5XJE - chains A and B of the 3 polymer chains in the assembly; structure by X-ray diffraction, 2.40 A resolution.

Chain A (and B):
Name: Immunoglobulin gamma-1 heavy chain
Organism: Homo sapiens
Notes: chain B of this document is another copy of the same molecule, construct and numbering; everything in this record applies to it too
UniProtKB: P0DOX5 (IGG1_HUMAN); residues 225-447 here correspond to UniProt positions 227-449 (UniProt number = residue number + 2)
Amino-acid sequence (223 residues; each row starts with the number of its first residue):
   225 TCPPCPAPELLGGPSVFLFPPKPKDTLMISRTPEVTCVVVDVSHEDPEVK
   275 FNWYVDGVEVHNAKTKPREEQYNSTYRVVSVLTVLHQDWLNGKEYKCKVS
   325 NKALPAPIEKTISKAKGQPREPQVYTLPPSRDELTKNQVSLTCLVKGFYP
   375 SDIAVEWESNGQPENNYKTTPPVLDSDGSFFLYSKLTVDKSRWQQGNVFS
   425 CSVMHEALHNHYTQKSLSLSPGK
Disordered / not traced: 225-231, 445-447 (chain B: 225-229, 445-447)
Cystine bridges: C261-C321, C367-C425
Covalently attached groups: glycan linked to N297
Swiss-Prot annotation at these positions:
  - glycosylation: N297 (N-linked (GlcNAc...) (complex) asparagine)
Reported in the primary citation:
  - post-translational modification sites: N297
  - conformationally variable residues (side-chain flip): Y296 (from molecular simulation)

How chain A and chain B interact:
Pairs across the interface - 44 pairs, chain A then chain B:
  Y349(A) with S354(B); D356(B); E357(B); K360(B)
  T350(A) with S354(B)
  L351(A) with P352(B); S354(B); T366(B)
  P352(A) with L351(B)
  S354(A) with Y349(B); T350(B); L351(B)
  D356(A) with Y349(B); K439(B), salt bridge
  E357(A) with Y349(B); K370(B), salt bridge
  K360(A) with Q347(B); Y349(B)
  S364(A) with L368(B); K370(B)
  T366(A) with L351(B); Y407(B), hydrogen bond
  K370(A) with E357(B), salt bridge; S364(B)
  N390(A) with S400(B)
  K392(A) with L398(B); D399(B); S400(B); F405(B)
  T394(A) with T394(B)
  V397(A) with T394(B)
  L398(A) with K392(B)
  D399(A) with K392(B); K409(B), salt bridge
  S400(A) with K392(B)
  F405(A) with K392(B); K409(B)
  Y407(A) with T366(B), hydrogen bond; Y407(B), hydrophobic; K409(B)
  K409(A) with L368(B); D399(B), salt bridge; F405(B); Y407(B)
Other interface residues (no listed pair), chain A (27 interface residues in all): Q347, P353, L368, T393, P395, S408
Other interface residues (no listed pair), chain B (27 interface residues in all): P353, T393, P395, V397, S408

Overview:
Chain A and chain B each contribute 27 residues to their interface; the contacts include 2 hydrogen bonds and
5 salt bridges. Polar contacts include D356(A)-K439(B), E357(A)-K370(B) and D399(A)-K409(B). From the paper: a
modification site at N297(A); conformational variability at Y296(A).
Both chains are Immunoglobulin gamma-1 heavy chain (Homo sapiens). Entry 5XJE (Crystal structure of
fucosylated IgG1 Fc complexed with bis-glycosylated soluble form of Fc gamma receptor IIIa) was determined by
X-ray diffraction, deposited together with 5XJF.
